Entry 9FW4 (X-ray diffraction, 2.30 A resolution); this record covers chain A.

# Chain A
Protein: heme oxygenase (biliverdin-producing)
Organism: Corynebacterium diphtheriae
Notes: EC 1.14.14.18
UniProtKB: Q54AI1 (Q54AI1_CORDP); residues 1-215 here = UniProt positions 1-215
Chain sequence (215 residues; row label = number of the first residue in the row):
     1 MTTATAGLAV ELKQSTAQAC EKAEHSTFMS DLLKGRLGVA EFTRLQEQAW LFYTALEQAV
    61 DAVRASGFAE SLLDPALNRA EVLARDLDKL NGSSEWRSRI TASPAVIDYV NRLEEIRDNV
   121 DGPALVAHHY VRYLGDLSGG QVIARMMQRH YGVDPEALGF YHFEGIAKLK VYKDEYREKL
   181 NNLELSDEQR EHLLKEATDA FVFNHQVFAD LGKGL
Unresolved in the structure: 1-5
Sequence notes: conflict Cys20 (His in Q54AI1)
Residues lining bound ligands: protoporphyrin IX containing co (COH): Ala9, Lys13, Cys20, Ala23, Glu24, Met29, Leu33, Tyr130, Val131, Arg132, Leu134, Gly135, Ser138, Gly139, Val142, Ile143, Arg177, Phe201, Asn204, Phe208
What the authors report for this chain:
  - protoporphyrin IX containing co coordination through a water molecule: Cys20
  - mutagenesis - G139A: increased catalytic activity
  - mutagenesis - G139H: unchanged catalytic activity

# In short
Bound to chain A: protoporphyrin IX containing co. From the paper: G139A increases catalytic activity;
water-mediated protoporphyrin IX containing co coordination by Cys20.
Chain A is heme oxygenase (biliverdin-producing) (Corynebacterium diphtheriae); the structure, Crystal
structure of Heme-Oxygenase mutant H20C from Corynebacterium diphtheriae complexed with Cobalt-porphyrine
(HumO-Co(III)), was determined by X-ray diffraction, deposited together with 9F5U, 9F66, 9FVS and 9FY4.
